4G1M - chains A and B; structure by X-ray diffraction, 2.90 A resolution.

[Chain A]
Protein: Integrin alpha-V
From: Homo sapiens
UniProtKB: P06756 (ITAV_HUMAN); residues 1-959 here correspond to UniProt positions 31-989 (UniProt number = residue number + 30)
Chain sequence (959 residues; row label = number of the first residue in the row):
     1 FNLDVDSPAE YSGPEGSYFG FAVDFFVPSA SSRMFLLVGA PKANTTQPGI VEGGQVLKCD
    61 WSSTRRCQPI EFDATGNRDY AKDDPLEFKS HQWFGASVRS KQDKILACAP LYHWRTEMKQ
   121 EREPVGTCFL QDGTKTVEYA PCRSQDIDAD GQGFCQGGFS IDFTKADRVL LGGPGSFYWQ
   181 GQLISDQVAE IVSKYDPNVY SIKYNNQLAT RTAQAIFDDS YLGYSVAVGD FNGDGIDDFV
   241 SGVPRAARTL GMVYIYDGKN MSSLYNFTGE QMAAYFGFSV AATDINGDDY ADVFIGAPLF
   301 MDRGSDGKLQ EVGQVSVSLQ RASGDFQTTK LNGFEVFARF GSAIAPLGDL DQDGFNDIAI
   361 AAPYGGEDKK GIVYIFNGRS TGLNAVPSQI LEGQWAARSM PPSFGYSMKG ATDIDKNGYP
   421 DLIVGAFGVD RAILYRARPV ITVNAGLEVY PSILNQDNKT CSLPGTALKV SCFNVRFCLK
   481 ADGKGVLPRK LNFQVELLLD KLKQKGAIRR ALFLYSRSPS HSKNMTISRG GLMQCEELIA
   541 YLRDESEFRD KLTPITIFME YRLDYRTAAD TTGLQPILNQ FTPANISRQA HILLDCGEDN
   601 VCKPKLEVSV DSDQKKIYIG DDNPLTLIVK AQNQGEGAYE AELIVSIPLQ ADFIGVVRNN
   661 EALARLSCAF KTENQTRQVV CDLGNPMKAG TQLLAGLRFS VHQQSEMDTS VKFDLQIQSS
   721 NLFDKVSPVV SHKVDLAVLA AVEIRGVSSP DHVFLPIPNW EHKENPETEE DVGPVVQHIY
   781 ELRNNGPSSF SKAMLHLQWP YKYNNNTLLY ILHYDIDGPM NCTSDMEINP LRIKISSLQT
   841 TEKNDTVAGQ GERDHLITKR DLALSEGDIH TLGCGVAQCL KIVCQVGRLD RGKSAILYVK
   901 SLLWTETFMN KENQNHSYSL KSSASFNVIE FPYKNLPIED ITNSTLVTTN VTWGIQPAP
Not modelled in the structure: 838-867
Disulfide bonds: Cys59-Cys67, Cys108-Cys128, Cys142-Cys155, Cys461-Cys472, Cys478-Cys535, Cys596-Cys602, Cys668-Cys681, Cys822-Cys884, Cys874-Cys879
Covalent attachments: N-acetylglucosamine (NAG) linked to Asn44, Asn260, Asn458, Asn524, Asn585, Asn674, Asn805, Asn821, Asn943, Asn950; glycan linked to Asn266
Bound ions: Ca2+ site 1: Asp230, Asn232, Asp234, Ile236, Asp238; Ca2+ site 2: Asp284, Asn286, Asp288, Tyr290, Asp292; Ca2+ site 3: Asp349, Asp351, Asp353, Phe355, Asp357; Ca2+ site 4: Asp413, Asp415, Asn417, Tyr419, Asp421; Ca2+ site 5: Cys596, Asp599, Val601, Glu636; Na+: Ser705, Met707, Asp708
From the paper describing this entry:
  - contacts within the chain: Leu755-Gly954 (backbone contact)
  - conformationally variable residues: Gln956
  - mutagenesis - R860A: unchanged binding to fibrinogen
  - mutagenesis - R860A: unchanged binding to fibronectin

[Chain B]
Protein: Integrin beta-3
From: Homo sapiens
UniProtKB: P05106 (ITB3_HUMAN); residues 1-692 here correspond to UniProt positions 27-718 (UniProt number = residue number + 26)
Chain sequence (692 residues; row label = number of the first residue in the row):
     1 GPNICTTRGV SSCQQCLAVS PMCAWCSDEA LPLGSPRCDL KENLLKDNCA PESIEFPVSE
    61 ARVLEDRPLS DKGSGDSSQV TQVSPQRIAL RLRPDDSKNF SIQVRQVEDY PVDIYYLMDL
   121 SYSMKDDLWS IQNLGTKLAT QMRKLTSNLR IGFGAFVDKP VSPYMYISPP EALENPCYDM
   181 KTTCLPMFGY KHVLTLTDQV TRFNEEVKKQ SVSRNRDAPE GGFDAIMQAT VCDEKIGWRN
   241 DASHLLVFTT DAKTHIALDG RLAGIVQPND GQCHVGSDNH YSASTTMDYP SLGLMTEKLS
   301 QKNINLIFAV TENVVNLYQN YSELIPGTTV GVLSMDSSNV LQLIVDAYGK IRSKVELEVR
   361 DLPEELSLSF NATCLNNEVI PGLKSCMGLK IGDTVSFSIE AKVRGCPQEK EKSFTIKPVG
   421 FKDSLIVQVT FDCDCACQAQ AEPNSHRCNN GNGTFECGVC RCGPGWLGSQ CECSEEDYRP
   481 SQQDECSPRE GQPVCSQRGE CLCGQCVCHS SDFGKITGKY CECDDFSCVR YKGEMCSGHG
   541 QCSCGDCLCD SDWTGYYCNC TTRTDTCMSS NGLLCSGRGK CECGSCVCIQ PGSYGDTCEK
   601 CPTCPDACTF KKECVECKKF DRGALHDENT CNRYCRDEIE SVKELKDTGK DAVNCTYKNE
   661 DDCVVRFQYY EDSSGKSILY VVEEPECPKG PD
UniProt features mapped onto this chain:
  - region: Cys177 to Cys184 (Involved in CX3CL1-, NRG1-, FGF1- and IGF1-binding), Gln267 to Met287 (CX3CL1-binding)
  - binding site (Mg(2+)): Ser121, Ser123, Glu220
  - binding site (Ca(2+)): Ser123, Asp126, Asp127, Asp158, Asn215, Asp217, Pro219, Glu220, Asp251, Met335
  - glycosylation (N-linked (GlcNAc...) asparagine): Asn99, Asn320, Asn371, Asn452, Asn559, Asn654
Disulfide bonds: Cys5-Cys23, Cys13-Cys435, Cys16-Cys38, Cys26-Cys49, Cys177-Cys184, Cys232-Cys273, Cys374-Cys386, Cys406-Cys433, Cys437-Cys457, Cys448-Cys460, Cys462-Cys471, Cys473-Cys503, Cys486-Cys501, Cys495-Cys506, Cys508-Cys521, Cys523-Cys544, Cys528-Cys542, Cys536-Cys547, Cys549-Cys558, Cys560-Cys583, Cys567-Cys581, Cys575-Cys586, Cys588-Cys598, Cys601-Cys604, Cys608-Cys655, Cys614-Cys635, Cys617-Cys631, Cys663-Cys687
Covalent attachments: N-acetylglucosamine (NAG) linked to Asn99, Asn320, Asn371, Asn452; glycan linked to Asn559
Bound ions: Ca2+ site 1: Ser121, Ser123, Glu220, Asp251; Ca2+ site 2: Ser123, Asp126, Asp127, Met335
From the paper describing this entry:
  - post-translational modification sites: Asn452
  - Ca2+ coordination: Glu220
  - conformationally variable residues: Lys689

[Chain A / chain B interface]
Contacting residue pairs - 118 pairs, chain A then chain B:
  Tyr18(A) with Val266(B), hydrophobic
  Phe21(A) with Arg261(B); Val266(B), hydrophobic
  Lys42(A) with Gly264(B)
  Trp93(A) with Gly264(B); Val266(B), hydrophobic
  Leu111(A) with Leu262(B); Ala263(B)
  His113(A) with Ser162(B), hydrogen bond
  Gln120(A) with Ser168(B)
  Glu121(A) with Ser168(B)
  Arg122(A) with Ile167(B); Ser168(B)
  Phe154(A) with Pro163(B), hydrophobic; Arg216(B)
  Gln156(A) with Pro163(B); Leu262(B), hydrogen bond (side chain-backbone)
  Phe159(A) with Arg261(B); Leu262(B), hydrophobic
  Trp179(A) with Pro163(B), hydrophobic; Asp217(B)
  Asp218(A) with Lys253(B)
  Asp219(A) with Asp217(B); Pro219(B); Lys253(B), salt bridge
  Tyr221(A) with His255(B); Asp259(B); Leu262(B), hydrophobic
  Tyr224(A) with Leu258(B), hydrogen bond (side chain-backbone); Arg261(B); Leu262(B), hydrophobic
  Arg245(A) with Thr254(B), hydrogen bond (side chain-backbone); His255(B); Ile256(B); Asp259(B), salt bridge
  Thr249(A) with Ile256(B); Tyr321(B), hydrogen bond
  Met272(A) with Leu317(B); Asn320(B); Tyr321(B), hydrophobic; Leu324(B)
  Ala273(A) with Ile256(B), hydrophobic; Leu292(B), hydrophobic; Tyr321(B), hydrophobic
  Tyr275(A) with Ile256(B), hydrophobic; Ala257(B); Leu258(B), hydrogen bond (side chain-backbone); Asp259(B), hydrogen bond
  Phe278(A) with Leu258(B), hydrophobic; Arg261(B)
  Leu299(A) with Ala257(B), hydrophobic; Leu258(B), hydrophobic
  Met301(A) with Gly293(B); Leu324(B)
  Arg303(A) with Arg563(B); Asp565(B), salt bridge
  Gly304(A) with Arg563(B)
  Ser305(A) with Asp552(B), hydrogen bond; Trp553(B); Arg563(B)
  Asp306(A) with Asp552(B), hydrogen bond (backbone-side chain); Arg563(B)
  Gly307(A) with Arg563(B); Asp565(B)
  Lys308(A) with Glu358(B), salt bridge
  Leu309(A) with Leu324(B)
  Glu311(A) with Ser291(B), hydrogen bond; Gly293(B)
  Phe337(A) with Gly293(B); Leu294(B); Glu297(B)
  Arg339(A) with Leu258(B)
  Tyr364(A) with Pro268(B), hydrophobic
  Ser399(A) with Gln267(B), hydrogen bond (backbone-side chain)
  Met400(A) with Val266(B); Gln267(B)
  Pro401(A) with Pro268(B), hydrophobic
  Tyr406(A) with Arg261(B)
  Phe427(A) with Val266(B), hydrophobic
  Leu502(A) with His509(B), hydrogen bond (backbone-side chain); Ser510(B)
  Lys503(A) with Glu500(B)
  Ile508(A) with Glu476(B)
  Glu547(A) with Asp477(B)
  Arg549(A) with Glu476(B), salt bridge; Arg479(B), hydrogen bond (side chain-backbone); Pro480(B)
  Asp550(A) with Glu500(B)
  Thr553(A) with Glu500(B), hydrogen bond; His509(B)
  Ile654(A) with Arg530(B), hydrogen bond (backbone-backbone); Tyr557(B), hydrophobic
  Arg658(A) with Ser527(B), hydrogen bond (side chain-backbone); Gly545(B), hydrogen bond (side chain-backbone); Tyr556(B)
  Arg745(A) with Pro591(B), hydrogen bond (side chain-backbone); Gly592(B); Thr603(B), hydrogen bond
  Val747(A) with Pro602(B); Thr603(B); Cys604(B)
  Ser749(A) with Asp606(B)
  Pro750(A) with Asp606(B)
  His752(A) with Thr656(B), hydrogen bond (side chain-backbone)
  Phe754(A) with Thr656(B); Tyr657(B), hydrophobic; Lys658(B)
  Pro758(A) with Arg666(B)
  Ile779(A) with Pro602(B)
  Glu781(A) with Tyr594(B), hydrogen bond; Thr603(B)
  Arg783(A) with Tyr594(B)
  Ser894(A) with Tyr594(B)
  Ile896(A) with Tyr594(B); Pro602(B), hydrophobic
  Gly954(A) with Val664(B)
  Ile955(A) with Glu686(B)
  Gln956(A) with Lys658(B), hydrogen bond
Interface residues without a listed pair, chain A (75 interface residues in all): Pro124, Pro174, Arg248, Gln271, Pro298, Gly506, Ala507, Phe653, Gly746, Tyr898
Interface residues without a listed pair, chain B (70 interface residues in all): Pro169, Ala218, Glu323, Pro326, Gly465, Glu475, Leu502, Val529, Pro605, Cys687

[Overview]
The interface between chain A and chain B involves 75 residues on one side and 70 on the other, with 22
hydrogen bonds and 5 salt bridges. Polar pairs include Asp219(A)-Lys253(B), Arg245(A)-Asp259(B) and
Arg303(A)-Asp565(B). The paper reports that R860A of chain A leaves binding to fibrinogen unchanged; Ca2+
coordination by Glu220(B).
Here chain A is Integrin alpha-V and chain B is Integrin beta-3, both from Homo sapiens. Entry 4G1M
(Re-refinement of alpha V beta 3 structure) was determined by X-ray diffraction.
